6LFJ - chains A and B; structure by X-ray diffraction, 1.84 A resolution.

== Chain A (and B) ==
Molecule: C-type lectin domain family 4, member b1
Source organism: Mus musculus
Notes: chain B of this document is another copy of the same molecule, construct and numbering; everything in this record applies to it too
UniProtKB: Q9D8Q7 (Q9D8Q7_MOUSE); residues 78-209 here correspond to UniProt positions 45-176 (UniProt number = residue number - 33)
Chain sequence (136 residues; row label = number of the first residue in the row):
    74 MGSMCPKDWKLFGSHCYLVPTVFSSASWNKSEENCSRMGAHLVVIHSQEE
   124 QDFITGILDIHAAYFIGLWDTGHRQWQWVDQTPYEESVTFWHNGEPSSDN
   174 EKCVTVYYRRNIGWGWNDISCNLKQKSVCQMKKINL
Not modelled in the structure: 74, 208-209 (chain B: 74-75, 208-209)
Construct notes: initiating methionine (74); expression tag (75-77)
Disulfide bonds: Cys-78/Cys-89, Cys-108/Cys-202, Cys-176/Cys-194
Metal / ion sites: Ca2+: Glu-168, Ser-170, Glu-174, Asn-190, Asp-191 (together with alpha-D-mannopyranose)
Ligand contacts:
  - B3P (2-[3-(2-hydroxy-1,1-dihydroxymethyl-ethylamino)-propylamino]-2-hydroxymethyl-propane-1,3-diol): Trp-101, Asn-102, Glu-105, Trp-142, Lys-175, Cys-176, Cys-194
  - alpha-D-mannopyranose (MAN), molecule 1: Glu-168, Ser-170, Glu-174, Arg-182, Asn-190, Asp-191, Ile-192
  - alpha-D-mannopyranose (MAN), molecule 2: Glu-174, Ser-193, Leu-196
What the authors report for this chain:
  - binding site for alpha-D-mannopyranose: Glu-168 to Ser-170
  - mutagenesis - I133A, I133G: decreased signaling in response to AcPIMs

== Interface between chain A and chain B ==
Contacting residue pairs (23; chain A residue first):
  Phe-85(A) / Arg-110(B)
  Gly-86(A) / Glu-106(B)
  Gly-86(A) / Arg-110(B)
  Ser-87(A) / Glu-106(B)  hydrogen bond
  Ser-87(A) / Ser-109(B)
  Ser-87(A) / Arg-110(B)
  His-88(A) / Glu-106(B)  salt bridge
  His-119(A) / Asn-102(B)  hydrogen bond
  Gln-154(A) / Trp-142(B)  hydrogen bond (backbone-side chain)
  Gln-154(A) / Thr-144(B)
  Gln-154(A) / Gln-150(B)
  Thr-155(A) / Asn-102(B)
  Thr-155(A) / Trp-142(B)
  Pro-156(A) / Trp-101(B)
  Pro-156(A) / Asn-102(B)  hydrogen bond (backbone-side chain)
  Pro-156(A) / Trp-142(B)
  Pro-156(A) / Cys-176(B)  hydrophobic
  Pro-156(A) / Cys-194(B)  hydrophobic
  Glu-158(A) / Ser-100(B)
  Glu-158(A) / Asn-102(B)  hydrogen bond
  Glu-158(A) / Asn-195(B)  hydrogen bond
  Ser-160(A) / Asn-195(B)  hydrogen bond
  Lys-206(A) / Arg-110(B)
Also at the interface, not in a pair above, chain A (15 interface residues in all): Glu-123, Gln-150, Asp-153, Val-161

== Summary ==
The interface between chain A and chain B involves 15 residues on one side and 12 on the other, with 7
hydrogen bonds and 1 salt bridge. Among the polar pairs are His-88(A)/Glu-106(B), Ser-87(A)/Glu-106(B) and
His-119(A)/Asn-102(B). The paper reports a binding site for alpha-D-mannopyranose at Glu-168(A); I133A and
I133G of chain A reduce signaling in response to AcPIMs.
Chain A and chain B are both C-type lectin domain family 4, member b1 (Mus musculus); the structure, Crystal
structure of mouse DCAR2 CRD domain complex with IPM2, was determined by X-ray diffraction (same publication
as 6KZR and 6LKR).
